PDB entry 9DFI | X-ray diffraction, 2.02 A resolution | chain A

[Chain A]
Name: PrnB
Organism: Flavobacteriales bacterium
Sequence (370 residues; numbered -19 to 350; the number before each row is that of its first residue; numbers below 1 keep their minus sign (Met-19 is residue -19)):
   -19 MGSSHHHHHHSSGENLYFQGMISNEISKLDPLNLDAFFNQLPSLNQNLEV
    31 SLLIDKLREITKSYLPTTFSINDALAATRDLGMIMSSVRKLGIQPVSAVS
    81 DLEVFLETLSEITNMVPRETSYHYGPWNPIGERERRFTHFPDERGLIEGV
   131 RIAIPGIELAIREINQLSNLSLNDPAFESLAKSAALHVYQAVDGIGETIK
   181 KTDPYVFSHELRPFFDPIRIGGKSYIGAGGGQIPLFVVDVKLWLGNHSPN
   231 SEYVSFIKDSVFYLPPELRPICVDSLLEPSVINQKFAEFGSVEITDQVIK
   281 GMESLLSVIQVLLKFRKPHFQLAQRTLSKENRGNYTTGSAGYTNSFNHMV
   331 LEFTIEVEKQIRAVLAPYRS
Disordered / not traced: -19 to -4, 348-350
Bound ions: heme Fe: His299 (together with tryptophan)
Ligand contacts:
  - heme (HEM): Gly125, Leu126, Gly129, Val130, Ala133, Ile175, Thr178, Thr182, Phe187, Gly210, Gly211, Ile213, Leu215, Tyr233, Phe295, Arg296, His299, Leu302, Ala303, Thr306, Leu307, Thr317, Gly318, Ser319, Ala320, Gly321, Tyr322, Thr323, Phe326, Asn327, Val330
  - tryptophan (TRP): Ser101, Tyr104, Leu126, Val130, Phe187, Phe195, Ala208, Gly209, Gly210, Gly211, His299, Gly318, Ser319
Reported in the primary citation:
  - binding site for tryptophan: Tyr104, Gly210, Gly211, Ser319
  - conformationally variable residues (order/disorder transition): Arg312 to Thr323

[In short]
Ligands of chain A: heme and tryptophan. From the paper: a binding site for tryptophan at Tyr104, Gly210 and
Gly211 among others; conformational variability at Arg312.
Chain A is PrnB (Flavobacteriales bacterium); the structure, Crystal structure of PrnB in complex with
Tryptophan, was determined by X-ray diffraction, deposited together with 9DFG, 9DFL, 9DFM and 9EA1.
